5UOP - chains A and B of the 4 polymer chains in the assembly; structure by X-ray diffraction, 2.85 A resolution.

[Chain A (and B)]
Molecule: Integrase
Organism: Human spumaretrovirus
Notes: EC 2.7.7.-; chain B of this document is another copy of the same molecule, construct and numbering; everything in this record applies to it too
UniProtKB: P14350 (POL_FOAMV); residues 1-392 here correspond to UniProt positions 752-1143 (UniProt number = residue number + 751)
Sequence (395 residues; row label = number of the first residue in the row; numbers below 1 keep their minus sign (Gly-2 is residue -2)):
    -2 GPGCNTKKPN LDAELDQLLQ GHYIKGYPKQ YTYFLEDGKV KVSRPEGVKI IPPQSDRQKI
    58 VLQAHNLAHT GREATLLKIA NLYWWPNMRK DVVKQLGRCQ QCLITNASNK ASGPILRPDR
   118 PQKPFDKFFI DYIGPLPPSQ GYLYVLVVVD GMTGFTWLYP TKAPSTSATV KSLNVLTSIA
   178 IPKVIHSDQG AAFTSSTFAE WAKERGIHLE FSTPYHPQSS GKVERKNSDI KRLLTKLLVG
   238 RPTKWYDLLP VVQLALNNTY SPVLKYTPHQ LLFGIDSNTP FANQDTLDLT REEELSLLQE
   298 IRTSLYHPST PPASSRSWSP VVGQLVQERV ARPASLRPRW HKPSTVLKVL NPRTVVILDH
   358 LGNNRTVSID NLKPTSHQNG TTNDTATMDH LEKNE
Not modelled in the structure: -2 to 7, 376-392 (chain B: -2 to 115, 300-392)
Sequence notes: expression tag (-2 to 0); engineered mutation Ser217 (Gly968 in P14350), Gly218 (Ser969 in P14350)
Bound ions: Zn2+: His62, His66, Cys96, Cys99; Mg2+ site 1: Asp128, Asp185 (together with 8G4); Mg2+ site 2: Asp128, Glu221 (together with 8G4)
Small-molecule neighbours: 8G4 ((1S,2S,5R)-8'-[(3-chloro-4-fluorophenyl)methyl]-2'-[2-(2,5-dioxo-2,5-dihydro-1H-pyrrol-1-yl)ethyl]-6'-hydroxy-9',10'-dihydro-2'H-spiro[bicyclo[3.1.0]hexane-2,3'-imidazo[5,1-a][2,6]naphthyridine]-1',5',7'(8'H)-trione): Asp128, Asp185, Gln186, Gly187, Tyr212, Pro214, Gln215, Glu221
Swiss-Prot annotation at these positions:
  - binding site (Mg(2+)): Asp123, Asp185

[How chain A and chain B interact]
Pairs across the interface - 69 pairs, chain A then chain B:
  Lys120(A) - Ile272(B)
  Pro121(A) - Ile272(B)
  Phe122(A) - Phe270(B)  hydrophobic
  Phe122(A) - Asn275(B)  hydrogen bond (backbone-side chain)
  Phe152(A) - Ile176(B)
  Trp154(A) - Ile176(B)
  Asn171(A) - Pro247(B)
  Thr174(A) - Leu251(B)
  Ser175(A) - Pro247(B)
  Ser175(A) - Gln250(B)
  Ile176(A) - Phe152(B)
  Ile176(A) - Trp154(B)
  Ile176(A) - Gln250(B)
  Ile176(A) - Leu251(B)
  Ile176(A) - Phe270(B)  hydrophobic
  Ala177(A) - Leu251(B)  hydrophobic
  Ala177(A) - His266(B)
  Ile178(A) - Leu251(B)  hydrophobic
  Ile178(A) - Asn275(B)  hydrogen bond (backbone-side chain)
  Ile178(A) - Thr276(B)
  Pro179(A) - Asn275(B)
  Lys180(A) - Asn275(B)  hydrogen bond
  Pro247(A) - Ser175(B)
  Gln250(A) - Ser175(B)  hydrogen bond (side chain-backbone)
  Gln250(A) - Ile176(B)
  Leu251(A) - Thr174(B)
  Leu251(A) - Ser175(B)
  Leu251(A) - Ile178(B)  hydrophobic
  His266(A) - Phe122(B)
  His266(A) - Ile176(B)
  Leu269(A) - Phe270(B)  hydrophobic
  Phe270(A) - Phe122(B)  hydrophobic
  Phe270(A) - Leu269(B)
  Phe270(A) - Phe270(B)  hydrophobic
  Ile272(A) - Lys120(B)
  Ile272(A) - Phe122(B)
  Ser274(A) - Phe122(B)
  Ser274(A) - Ala177(B)
  Ser274(A) - Ile178(B)  hydrogen bond (side chain-backbone)
  Asn275(A) - Ile178(B)  hydrogen bond (backbone-backbone)
  Asn275(A) - Pro179(B)  hydrogen bond (side chain-backbone)
  Asn275(A) - Lys180(B)
  Asn275(A) - Arg202(B)
  Asn275(A) - Gly203(B)  hydrogen bond (side chain-backbone)
  Asn275(A) - Ile204(B)
  Thr276(A) - Ile178(B)
  Thr283(A) - Lys120(B)  hydrogen bond (backbone-side chain)
  Leu284(A) - Arg117(B)
  Leu284(A) - Pro118(B)
  Leu284(A) - Lys120(B)
  Asp285(A) - Pro118(B)
  Leu286(A) - Pro118(B)
  Leu286(A) - Lys120(B)  hydrogen bond (backbone-side chain)
  Thr287(A) - Lys120(B)
  Arg288(A) - Lys120(B)
  Arg288(A) - Pro121(B)
  Arg288(A) - Met149(B)
  Arg288(A) - Leu268(B)  hydrogen bond (side chain-backbone)
  Arg288(A) - Leu269(B)  hydrogen bond (side chain-backbone)
  Glu289(A) - Tyr263(B)
  Glu291(A) - Lys120(B)  salt bridge
  Leu292(A) - Gln267(B)
  Leu292(A) - Leu268(B)
  Leu292(A) - Gly271(B)
  Leu295(A) - Phe270(B)
  Gln296(A) - Gly271(B)
  Arg299(A) - Phe270(B)  hydrogen bond (side chain-backbone)
  Arg299(A) - Gly271(B)
  Arg299(A) - Ile272(B)
Other interface residues (no listed pair), chain A (37 interface residues in all): Asn254, Asp273
Other interface residues (no listed pair), chain B (32 interface residues in all): Gln119

[Summary]
37 residues of chain A face 32 of chain B across their interface, with 13 hydrogen bonds and 1 salt bridge.
Polar pairs include Glu291(A)-Lys120(B), Phe122(A)-Asn275(B) and Ile178(A)-Asn275(B). Chain A binds compound
8G4. From UniProt: Mg2+-binding residues Asp123(A) and Asp185(A) on chain A.
Chain A and chain B are both Integrase (Human spumaretrovirus); the structure, Crystal structure of the
prototype foamy virus intasome with a 2- pyridinone aminal inhibitor (compound 18), was determined by X-ray
diffraction (same publication as 5UOQ).
